Entry 6RWB (electron microscopy, 3.25 A resolution); this record covers chains B and C of the 5 polymer chains in the assembly.

Chain B (and C):
Protein: Toxin, Toxin complex subunit TcaB, Putative toxin subunit
Source organism: Yersinia pseudotuberculosis
Notes: chain C of this document is another copy of the same molecule, construct and numbering; everything in this record applies to it too
Sequence (2030 residues; each row starts with the number of its first residue):
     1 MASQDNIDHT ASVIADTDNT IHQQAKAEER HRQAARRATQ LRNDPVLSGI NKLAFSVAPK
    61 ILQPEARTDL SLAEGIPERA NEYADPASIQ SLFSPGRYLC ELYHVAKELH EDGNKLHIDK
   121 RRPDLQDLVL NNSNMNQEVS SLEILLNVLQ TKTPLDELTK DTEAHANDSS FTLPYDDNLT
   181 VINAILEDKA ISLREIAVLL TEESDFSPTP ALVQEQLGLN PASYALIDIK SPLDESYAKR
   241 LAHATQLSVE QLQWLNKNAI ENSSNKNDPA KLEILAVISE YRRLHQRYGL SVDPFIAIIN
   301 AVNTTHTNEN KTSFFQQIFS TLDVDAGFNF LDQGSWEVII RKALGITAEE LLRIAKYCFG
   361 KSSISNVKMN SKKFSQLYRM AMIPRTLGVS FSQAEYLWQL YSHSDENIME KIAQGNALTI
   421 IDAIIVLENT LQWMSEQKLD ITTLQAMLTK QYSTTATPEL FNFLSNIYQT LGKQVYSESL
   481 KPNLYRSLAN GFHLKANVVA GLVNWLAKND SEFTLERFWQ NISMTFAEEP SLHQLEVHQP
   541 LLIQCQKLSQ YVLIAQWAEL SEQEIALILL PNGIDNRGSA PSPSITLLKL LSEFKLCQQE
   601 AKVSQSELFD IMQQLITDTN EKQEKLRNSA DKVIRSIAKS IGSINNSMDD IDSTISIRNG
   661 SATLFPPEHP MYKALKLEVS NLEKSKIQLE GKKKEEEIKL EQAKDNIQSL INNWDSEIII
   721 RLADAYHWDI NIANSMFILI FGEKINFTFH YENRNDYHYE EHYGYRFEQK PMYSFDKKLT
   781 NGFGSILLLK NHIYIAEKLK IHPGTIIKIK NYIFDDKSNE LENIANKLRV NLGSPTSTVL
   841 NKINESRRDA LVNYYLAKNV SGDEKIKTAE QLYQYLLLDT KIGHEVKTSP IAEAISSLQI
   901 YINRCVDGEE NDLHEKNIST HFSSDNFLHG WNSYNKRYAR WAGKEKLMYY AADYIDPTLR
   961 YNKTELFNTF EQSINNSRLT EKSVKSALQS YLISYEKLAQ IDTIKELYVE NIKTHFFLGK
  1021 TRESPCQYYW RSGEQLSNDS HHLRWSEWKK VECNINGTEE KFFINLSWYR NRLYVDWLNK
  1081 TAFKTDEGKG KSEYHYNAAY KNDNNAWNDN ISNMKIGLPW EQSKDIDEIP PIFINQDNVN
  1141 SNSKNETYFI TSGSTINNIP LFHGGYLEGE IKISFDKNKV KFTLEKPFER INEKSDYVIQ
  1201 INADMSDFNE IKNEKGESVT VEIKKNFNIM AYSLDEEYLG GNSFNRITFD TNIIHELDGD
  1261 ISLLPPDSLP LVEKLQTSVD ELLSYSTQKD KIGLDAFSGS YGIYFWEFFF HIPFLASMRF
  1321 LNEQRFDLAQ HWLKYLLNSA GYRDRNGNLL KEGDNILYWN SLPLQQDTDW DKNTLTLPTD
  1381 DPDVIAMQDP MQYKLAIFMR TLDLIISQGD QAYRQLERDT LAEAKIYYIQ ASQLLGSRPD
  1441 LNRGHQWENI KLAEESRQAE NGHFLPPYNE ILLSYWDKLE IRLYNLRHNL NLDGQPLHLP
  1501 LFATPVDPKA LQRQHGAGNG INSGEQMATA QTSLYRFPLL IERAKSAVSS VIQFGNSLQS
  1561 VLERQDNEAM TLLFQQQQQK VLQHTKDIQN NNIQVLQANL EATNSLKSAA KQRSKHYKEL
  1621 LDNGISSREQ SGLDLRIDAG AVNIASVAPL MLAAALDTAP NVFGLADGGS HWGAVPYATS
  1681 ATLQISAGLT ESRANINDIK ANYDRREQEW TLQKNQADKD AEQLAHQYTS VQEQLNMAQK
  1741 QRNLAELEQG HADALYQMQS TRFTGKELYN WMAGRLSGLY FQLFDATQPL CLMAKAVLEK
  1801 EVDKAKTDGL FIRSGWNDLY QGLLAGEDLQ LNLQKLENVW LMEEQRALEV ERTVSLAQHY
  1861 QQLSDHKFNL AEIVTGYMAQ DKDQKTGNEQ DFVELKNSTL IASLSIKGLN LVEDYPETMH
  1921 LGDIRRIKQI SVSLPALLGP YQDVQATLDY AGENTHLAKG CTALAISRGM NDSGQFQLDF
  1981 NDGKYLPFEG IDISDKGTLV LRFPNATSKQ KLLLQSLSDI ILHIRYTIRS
Disordered / not traced: 1-57, 1140-1239

Interface between chain B and chain C:
Pairs across the interface (360):
  Glu138(B) - Arg1418(C)  salt bridge
  Leu331(B) - His758(C)
  Leu331(B) - Arg766(C)
  Asp332(B) - His758(C)
  Asp332(B) - Glu760(C)
  Asp332(B) - Arg766(C)  salt bridge
  Gln333(B) - Glu760(C)  hydrogen bond
  Gln333(B) - His762(C)
  Gln333(B) - Tyr763(C)  hydrogen bond (side chain-backbone)
  Gln333(B) - Arg766(C)  hydrogen bond
  Gln333(B) - Lys827(C)
  Glu337(B) - His802(C)  salt bridge
  Val338(B) - Asn826(C)
  Val338(B) - Lys827(C)
  Val338(B) - Val830(C)  hydrophobic
  Arg341(B) - Lys800(C)  hydrogen bond (side chain-backbone)
  Arg341(B) - His802(C)
  Arg341(B) - Val830(C)
  Arg341(B) - Asn831(C)
  Lys342(B) - Arg829(C)
  Lys342(B) - Val830(C)
  Ile346(B) - Asn831(C)
  Ala348(B) - His802(C)
  Glu349(B) - Asp729(C)
  Glu349(B) - Asn731(C)
  Lys356(B) - Glu768(C)  salt bridge
  Thr454(B) - Arg721(C)
  Thr455(B) - Glu607(C)  hydrogen bond
  Thr455(B) - Asp610(C)
  Thr457(B) - Ser606(C)
  Glu459(B) - Ser606(C)
  Asn466(B) - Trp1771(C)  hydrogen bond
  Asn466(B) - Arg1775(C)  hydrogen bond
  Gln469(B) - Arg1775(C)  hydrogen bond
  Thr470(B) - Gly1774(C)
  Thr470(B) - Arg1775(C)
  Thr470(B) - Gly1778(C)
  Thr470(B) - Leu1779(C)
  Thr470(B) - Gln1782(C)  hydrogen bond (backbone-side chain)
  Leu471(B) - Gln1782(C)
  Val475(B) - Gly691(C)
  Val475(B) - Lys692(C)
  Val475(B) - Glu695(C)
  Tyr476(B) - Glu695(C)
  Asn483(B) - Phe1781(C)
  Arg486(B) - Ser1777(C)
  Arg486(B) - Trp1816(C)
  Arg486(B) - Asp1818(C)  salt bridge
  Arg486(B) - Gln1821(C)
  Ser487(B) - Gly1774(C)
  Asn490(B) - Asn1770(C)
  Asn490(B) - Ala1773(C)
  Asn490(B) - Gly1774(C)
  Asn490(B) - Ser1777(C)  hydrogen bond
  Asn490(B) - Gln1821(C)  hydrogen bond
  Gly491(B) - Asn1770(C)  hydrogen bond (backbone-side chain)
  Phe492(B) - Gln1565(C)
  Phe492(B) - Asn1770(C)  hydrogen bond (backbone-side chain)
  His493(B) - Gln1565(C)
  His493(B) - Asp1566(C)  salt bridge
  His493(B) - Lys1766(C)
  His493(B) - Asn1770(C)
  Lys495(B) - Gly1516(C)
  Lys495(B) - Gly1518(C)
  Asn497(B) - Gly1518(C)
  Glu516(B) - Glu695(C)
  Gln520(B) - Glu695(C)
  Gln520(B) - Ile698(C)
  Asn521(B) - Gln702(C)
  Ser523(B) - Lys699(C)  hydrogen bond
  Met524(B) - Lys699(C)
  Met524(B) - Gln702(C)
  Met524(B) - Ala703(C)
  Glu529(B) - Lys632(C)
  His533(B) - Lys625(C)  hydrogen bond
  His533(B) - Leu626(C)
  His533(B) - Ser629(C)
  Gln534(B) - Ser629(C)
  Gln534(B) - Lys632(C)
  Glu536(B) - Leu626(C)
  Val537(B) - Leu626(C)
  Val537(B) - Ser629(C)
  Val537(B) - Ala630(C)  hydrophobic
  Val537(B) - Asn706(C)
  Val537(B) - Ile707(C)  hydrophobic
  His538(B) - Gln702(C)
  His538(B) - Asn706(C)  hydrogen bond
  Pro540(B) - Asn706(C)
  Ser561(B) - Ala1517(C)  hydrogen bond (side chain-backbone)
  Ser561(B) - Gly1518(C)  hydrogen bond (side chain-backbone)
  Glu562(B) - Ala1517(C)
  Glu562(B) - Gly1518(C)
  Glu562(B) - Gly1520(C)
  Gln563(B) - Ala1517(C)
  Lys595(B) - Gln1514(C)
  Gln599(B) - Gln1512(C)
  Gln599(B) - Gln1514(C)  hydrogen bond
  Lys602(B) - Gln1512(C)
  Gln605(B) - His1515(C)  hydrogen bond
  Gln605(B) - Ala1517(C)
  Arg658(B) - His1920(C)
  Ser661(B) - His1920(C)
  Leu675(B) - His1920(C)
  Thr838(B) - Leu1501(C)
  Tyr873(B) - Lys1425(C)
  Tyr873(B) - Ile1429(C)
  Gln874(B) - Gln1433(C)
  Asp879(B) - Lys1425(C)  salt bridge
  Asp879(B) - Arg1487(C)  salt bridge
  Lys881(B) - Arg1487(C)
  Ile882(B) - Arg1487(C)
  Gly883(B) - Arg1487(C)  hydrogen bond (backbone-backbone)
  Glu885(B) - Asn1489(C)  hydrogen bond (backbone-side chain)
  Val886(B) - His1488(C)
  Lys887(B) - Arg1418(C)
  Thr888(B) - Arg1418(C)
  Ser889(B) - Arg1418(C)
  Gln899(B) - Ile1426(C)
  Ile900(B) - Ile1429(C)  hydrophobic
  Asn903(B) - Ile1426(C)
  Arg904(B) - Gln1433(C)
  Val906(B) - Ala1340(C)
  Val906(B) - Arg1343(C)
  Asp907(B) - Ser1339(C)
  Glu909(B) - Gln1433(C)
  Ile918(B) - Arg1343(C)
  Ser919(B) - Gly1347(C)
  Phe922(B) - Arg1343(C)
  Phe922(B) - Arg1345(C)
  Ser923(B) - Arg1345(C)
  Ser924(B) - Arg1345(C)  hydrogen bond (backbone-backbone)
  Lys936(B) - Tyr1427(C)
  Lys936(B) - Gln1430(C)
  Arg937(B) - Asp1327(C)  salt bridge
  Arg937(B) - Glu1423(C)  salt bridge
  Arg937(B) - Tyr1427(C)  hydrogen bond
  Arg940(B) - Asp1327(C)  salt bridge
  Tyr961(B) - Lys982(C)
  Ile1012(B) - Gln1276(C)
  Arg1070(B) - Gln1000(C)
  Arg1070(B) - Leu1269(C)
  Asn1071(B) - Glu1273(C)
  Asn1071(B) - Gln1276(C)  hydrogen bond (backbone-side chain)
  Arg1072(B) - Glu996(C)  salt bridge
  Asn1102(B) - Ile993(C)
  Asp1103(B) - Gln989(C)
  Asp1103(B) - Ile993(C)
  Asp1103(B) - Leu1275(C)
  Asp1103(B) - Gln1276(C)
  Asn1104(B) - Gln989(C)
  Asn1104(B) - Ser990(C)
  Asn1104(B) - Ile993(C)
  Asn1108(B) - Lys997(C)
  Asp1109(B) - Glu1023(C)
  Asn1110(B) - Glu1023(C)
  Asn1110(B) - Ser1024(C)
  Ile1111(B) - Ser1024(C)
  Ile1111(B) - Pro1025(C)
  Met1114(B) - Ser1024(C)
  Ser1533(B) - Leu1841(C)
  Leu1534(B) - Glu1844(C)
  Leu1534(B) - Gln1845(C)
  Leu1534(B) - Arg1846(C)
  Tyr1535(B) - Trp1840(C)
  Tyr1535(B) - Leu1841(C)  hydrophobic
  Tyr1535(B) - Glu1844(C)  hydrogen bond
  Arg1543(B) - Glu1542(C)  salt bridge
  Arg1543(B) - Glu1837(C)
  Ala1547(B) - Gln1834(C)
  Ser1550(B) - Gln1830(C)  hydrogen bond
  Gln1553(B) - Ile1552(C)
  Phe1554(B) - Ile1552(C)  hydrophobic
  Phe1554(B) - Glu1827(C)
  Phe1554(B) - Gln1830(C)
  Arg1564(B) - Glu1563(C)  salt bridge
  Arg1628(B) - Arg1319(C)
  Arg1628(B) - Glu1323(C)  salt bridge
  Leu1635(B) - Gln972(C)
  Leu1652(B) - Asp1109(C)
  Leu1652(B) - Ser1112(C)
  Leu1656(B) - Ser1112(C)
  Leu1656(B) - Asn1113(C)
  Phe1663(B) - Phe1083(C)  hydrophobic
  Phe1663(B) - Lys1115(C)
  Leu1665(B) - Gly1664(C)
  Ala1666(B) - Phe1663(C)
  Ala1666(B) - Gly1664(C)
  Asp1667(B) - Asn1661(C)
  Asp1667(B) - Val1662(C)
  Asp1667(B) - Phe1663(C)  hydrogen bond (backbone-backbone)
  Gly1668(B) - Asn1661(C)
  Gly1669(B) - Asn1661(C)  hydrogen bond (backbone-side chain)
  Ser1670(B) - Asn1661(C)  hydrogen bond (backbone-side chain)
  Trp1672(B) - Leu1656(C)
  Trp1672(B) - Pro1660(C)
  Trp1672(B) - Asn1661(C)
  Gly1673(B) - Ala1653(C)
  Gly1673(B) - Asp1657(C)  hydrogen bond (backbone-side chain)
  Pro1676(B) - Pro1649(C)
  Pro1676(B) - Leu1652(C)  hydrophobic
  Pro1676(B) - Ala1653(C)  hydrophobic
  Tyr1677(B) - Leu1650(C)  hydrophobic
  Tyr1677(B) - Ala1653(C)
  Tyr1677(B) - Asp1657(C)  hydrogen bond
  Ser1680(B) - Ser1646(C)
  Ser1680(B) - Pro1649(C)
  Ser1680(B) - Leu1650(C)  hydrogen bond (side chain-backbone)
  Leu1683(B) - Val1642(C)
  Leu1683(B) - Ala1645(C)
  Leu1683(B) - Ser1646(C)
  Gln1684(B) - Ile1685(C)
  Ala1687(B) - Ala1639(C)
  Ala1687(B) - Val1642(C)  hydrophobic
  Ala1687(B) - Asn1643(C)
  Thr1690(B) - Leu1635(C)
  Thr1690(B) - Ala1639(C)
  Glu1691(B) - Ala1639(C)
  Glu1691(B) - Ser1692(C)  hydrogen bond
  Ala1694(B) - Gly1632(C)
  Ala1694(B) - Arg1636(C)
  Asn1695(B) - Arg1636(C)  hydrogen bond
  Asn1697(B) - Arg1628(C)
  Asn1697(B) - Gly1632(C)
  Asn1697(B) - Leu1635(C)
  Asp1698(B) - Arg1636(C)  salt bridge
  Asp1698(B) - Tyr1703(C)
  Lys1700(B) - Arg1628(C)
  Ala1701(B) - Glu1629(C)
  Asp1704(B) - Arg1628(C)  salt bridge
  Arg1705(B) - Leu1620(C)
  Arg1705(B) - Gly1624(C)  hydrogen bond (side chain-backbone)
  Arg1705(B) - Ile1625(C)
  Arg1705(B) - Ser1626(C)  hydrogen bond
  Arg1705(B) - Glu1629(C)  salt bridge
  Arg1705(B) - Arg1706(C)
  Arg1705(B) - Trp1710(C)
  Gln1708(B) - His1616(C)
  Gln1708(B) - Leu1620(C)
  Leu1712(B) - His1616(C)
  Leu1712(B) - Tyr1617(C)
  Asn1715(B) - Gln1612(C)
  Gln1716(B) - Ala1609(C)
  Gln1716(B) - Gln1612(C)
  Gln1716(B) - Arg1613(C)
  Lys1719(B) - Ala1609(C)
  Lys1719(B) - Gln1612(C)
  Glu1722(B) - Ser1605(C)
  Gln1723(B) - Ala1602(C)
  Gln1723(B) - Ser1605(C)
  Gln1723(B) - Leu1606(C)
  His1726(B) - Ala1598(C)
  His1726(B) - Glu1601(C)  salt bridge
  His1726(B) - Ala1602(C)
  Ser1730(B) - Val1595(C)
  Ser1730(B) - Ala1598(C)
  Ser1730(B) - Asn1599(C)  hydrogen bond
  Glu1733(B) - Gln1594(C)
  Glu1733(B) - Val1595(C)
  Gln1734(B) - Val1595(C)
  Met1737(B) - Ile1588(C)
  Met1737(B) - Asn1591(C)
  Met1737(B) - Asn1592(C)
  Lys1740(B) - Ile1588(C)
  Lys1740(B) - Asn1591(C)
  Gln1741(B) - Ile1588(C)
  Leu1744(B) - Val1581(C)  hydrophobic
  Leu1744(B) - His1584(C)
  Leu1747(B) - Lys1580(C)
  Leu1747(B) - His1584(C)
  Glu1748(B) - Val1581(C)
  His1751(B) - Gln1577(C)  hydrogen bond
  His1751(B) - Val1581(C)
  Asp1753(B) - Leu1511(C)
  Leu1755(B) - Met1570(C)  hydrophobic
  Leu1755(B) - Leu1573(C)  hydrophobic
  Leu1755(B) - Gln1577(C)
  Tyr1756(B) - Arg1513(C)
  Met1758(B) - Ala1569(C)  hydrophobic
  Met1758(B) - Met1570(C)  hydrophobic
  Met1758(B) - Leu1573(C)  hydrophobic
  Gln1759(B) - Met1570(C)
  Ser1760(B) - Gly1516(C)
  Thr1761(B) - Gly1516(C)
  Arg1762(B) - Asp1566(C)
  Arg1762(B) - Asn1567(C)  hydrogen bond
  Phe1763(B) - Leu1562(C)  hydrophobic
  Phe1763(B) - Asp1566(C)
  Phe1763(B) - Tyr1820(C)  hydrophobic
  Phe1763(B) - Gln1821(C)
  Thr1764(B) - Leu1562(C)
  Thr1764(B) - Asp1566(C)  hydrogen bond
  Glu1767(B) - Gly1516(C)
  Glu1767(B) - Asn1519(C)
  Glu1767(B) - Tyr1820(C)  hydrogen bond (backbone-side chain)
  Leu1768(B) - Tyr1820(C)  hydrophobic
  Leu1768(B) - Leu1823(C)  hydrophobic
  Tyr1769(B) - Glu1563(C)  hydrogen bond
  Trp1771(B) - Asn1817(C)
  Trp1771(B) - Tyr1820(C)
  Trp1771(B) - Leu1823(C)
  Met1772(B) - Gln1559(C)
  Met1772(B) - Leu1824(C)
  Arg1775(B) - Asp1828(C)  salt bridge
  Leu1776(B) - Leu1824(C)  hydrophobic
  Leu1776(B) - Glu1827(C)
  Leu1779(B) - Glu1827(C)
  Leu1779(B) - Asp1828(C)
  Leu1779(B) - Leu1831(C)  hydrophobic
  Tyr1780(B) - Glu1827(C)
  Gln1782(B) - Leu1831(C)
  Leu1783(B) - Leu1831(C)
  Leu1783(B) - Gln1834(C)
  Ala1786(B) - Gln1834(C)
  Ala1786(B) - Asn1838(C)  hydrogen bond (backbone-side chain)
  Leu1790(B) - Gln1834(C)
  Leu1790(B) - Asn1838(C)
  Leu1790(B) - Leu1841(C)  hydrophobic
  Met1793(B) - Leu1841(C)  hydrophobic
  Met1793(B) - Met1842(C)  hydrophobic
  Asn1897(B) - Thr1918(C)
  Tyr1941(B) - Thr1853(C)  hydrogen bond (backbone-side chain)
  Tyr1941(B) - Ser1933(C)
  Tyr1941(B) - Ile2021(C)  hydrophobic
  Tyr1941(B) - His2023(C)
  Asp1943(B) - Glu1851(C)
  Asp1943(B) - Arg1852(C)
  Asp1943(B) - Thr1853(C)  hydrogen bond (side chain-backbone)
  Gln1945(B) - Arg1852(C)
  Gln1945(B) - Tyr1915(C)
  Ala1946(B) - Tyr1915(C)
  Lys1959(B) - Glu1843(C)
  Lys1959(B) - Glu1844(C)
  Lys1959(B) - Gln1845(C)
  Lys1959(B) - Arg1846(C)  hydrogen bond (backbone-backbone)
  Gly1960(B) - Arg1846(C)
  Ala1963(B) - Leu1848(C)  hydrophobic
  Ala1965(B) - Leu1848(C)  hydrophobic
  Ala1965(B) - Glu1849(C)
  Ile1966(B) - Tyr1915(C)
  Ser1967(B) - Val1850(C)
  Ser1967(B) - Glu1851(C)  hydrogen bond (side chain-backbone)
  Arg1968(B) - Glu1851(C)  salt bridge
  Ser1973(B) - Glu1849(C)
  Gly1974(B) - Glu1849(C)
  Gln1975(B) - Arg1846(C)
  Gln1975(B) - Glu1849(C)
  Phe1976(B) - Glu1849(C)
  Phe1976(B) - Glu1851(C)
  Phe1976(B) - Phe1980(C)  hydrophobic
  Phe1976(B) - Arg2025(C)
  Gln1977(B) - Asp1979(C)  hydrogen bond
  Gln1977(B) - Phe1980(C)
  Gln1977(B) - Asn1981(C)
  Lys1984(B) - Glu1844(C)  salt bridge
  Lys1984(B) - Arg1846(C)
  Tyr1985(B) - Arg1846(C)  hydrogen bond (backbone-side chain)
  Arg2002(B) - Met1919(C)
  Pro2004(B) - Asp1914(C)
  Pro2004(B) - Met1919(C)  hydrophobic
  Asn2005(B) - Pro1916(C)
Other interface residues (no listed pair), chain B (226 interface residues in all): Glu309, Asn310, Gly345, Ser453, Pro458, Gln539, Ala892, Tyr938, Ala939, Tyr1100, Ser1112, Gln1531, Thr1532, Leu1540, Ser1546, Ser1557, Val1561, Gln1583, His1671, Thr1679, Arg1693, Glu1709, Gln1727, Thr1729, Asn1736, Ala1754, Thr1787, Thr1947, Cys1961, Leu1986, Lys2009
Other interface residues (no listed pair), chain C (226 interface residues in all): Ser133, Gln137, Gln563, Val633, Ile637, Ser709, Leu710, Ile730, Ile732, Ser986, Asn1054, Ser1268, Val1272, Asn1346, Asp1419, Leu1486, His1498, Ala1510, Lys1545, Asn1556, Phe1574, Thr1585, Ser1608, Ser1631, Ala1654, Ala1659, His1671, Leu1819, Ala1847, Lys1928, Tyr2026

In short:
The chain B/chain C interface involves 226 residues from each chain; the contacts include 50 hydrogen bonds
and 22 salt bridges. Polar contacts include Glu138(B)-Arg1418(C), Asp332(B)-Arg766(C) and Glu337(B)-His802(C).
Chain B and chain C are both Toxin, Toxin complex subunit TcaB, Putative toxin subunit (Yersinia
pseudotuberculosis); the structure, Cryo-EM structure of Yersinia pseudotuberculosis TcaA-TcaB, was determined
by electron microscopy together with 6RW6, 6RW8, 6RW9 and 6RWA from the same study.
